PDB entry 7LT3 | electron microscopy, 4.60 A resolution (low resolution: residue-level contacts below are approximate; hydrogen-bond / salt-bridge calls are withheld) | chains G and X of the 20 polymer chains in the assembly

Chain G:
Name: DNA repair protein XRCC4
Organism: Homo sapiens
UniProt: Q13426 (XRCC4_HUMAN); residue numbers follow UniProt; this construct covers 1-336
Amino-acid sequence (336 residues; each row starts with the number of its first residue):
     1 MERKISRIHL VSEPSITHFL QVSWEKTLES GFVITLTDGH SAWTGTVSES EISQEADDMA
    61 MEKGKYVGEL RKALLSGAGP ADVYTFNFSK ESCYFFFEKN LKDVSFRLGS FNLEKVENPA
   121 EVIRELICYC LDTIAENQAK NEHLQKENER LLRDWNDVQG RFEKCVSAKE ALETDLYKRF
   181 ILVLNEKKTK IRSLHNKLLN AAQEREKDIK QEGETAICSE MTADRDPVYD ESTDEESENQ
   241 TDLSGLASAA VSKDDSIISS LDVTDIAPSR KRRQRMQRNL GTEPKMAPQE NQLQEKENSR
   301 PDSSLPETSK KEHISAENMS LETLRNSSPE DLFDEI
Disordered / not traced: 77-82, 202-336
Swiss-Prot annotation at these positions:
  - region: Phe180 to Gly213 (Interaction with LIG4)
  - motif: Arg270 to Arg275 (Nuclear localization signal)
  - site: Asp265, Ile266 (Cleavage)
  - modified residue: Ser53 (Phosphoserine), Ser193 (Phosphoserine), Tyr229 (Phosphotyrosine), Ser232 (Phosphoserine), Thr233 (Phosphothreonine), Ser237 (Phosphoserine), Ser256 (Phosphoserine), Ser260 (Phosphoserine), Ser303 (Phosphoserine), Ser304 (Phosphoserine), Ser315 (Phosphoserine), Ser320 (Phosphoserine), Thr323 (Phosphothreonine), Ser327 (Phosphoserine), Ser328 (Phosphoserine)
  - cross-link (Glycyl lysine isopeptide (Lys-Gly)): Lys210 (interchain with G-Cter in SUMO), Lys296 (interchain with G-Cter in ubiquitin)
What the authors report for this chain:
  - disease-associated variants - R275*: decreased binding to DNA-dependent protein kinase catalytic subunit (proposed by the authors, not directly observed)

Chain X:
Name: DNA ligase 4
Organism: Homo sapiens
Notes: EC 6.5.1.1
UniProt: P49917 (DNLI4_HUMAN); numbering as in UniProt (aligned over 1-911)
Amino-acid sequence (911 residues; each row starts with the number of its first residue):
     1 MAASQTSQTV ASHVPFADLC STLERIQKSK GRAEKIRHFR EFLDSWRKFH DALHKNHKDV
    61 TDSFYPAMRL ILPQLERERM AYGIKETMLA KLYIELLNLP RDGKDALKLL NYRTPTGTHG
   121 DAGDFAMIAY FVLKPRCLQK GSLTIQQVND LLDSIASNNS AKRKDLIKKS LLQLITQSSA
   181 LEQKWLIRMI IKDLKLGVSQ QTIFSVFHND AAELHNVTTD LEKVCRQLHD PSVGLSDISI
   241 TLFSAFKPML AAIADIEHIE KDMKHQSFYI ETKLDGERMQ MHKDGDVYKY FSRNGYNYTD
   301 QFGASPTEGS LTPFIHNAFK ADIQICILDG EMMAYNPNTQ TFMQKGTKFD IKRMVEDSDL
   361 QTCYCVFDVL MVNNKKLGHE TLRKRYEILS SIFTPIPGRI EIVQKTQAHT KNEVIDALNE
   421 AIDKREEGIM VKQPLSIYKP DKRGEGWLKI KPEYVSGLMD ELDILIVGGY WGKGSRGGMM
   481 SHFLCAVAEK PPPGEKPSVF HTLSRVGSGC TMKELYDLGL KLAKYWKPFH RKAPPSSILC
   541 GTEKPEVYIE PCNSVIVQIK AAEIVPSDMY KTGCTLRFPR IEKIRDDKEW HECMTLDDLE
   601 QLRGKASGKL ASKHLYIGGD DEPQEKKRKA APKMKKVIGI IEHLKAPNLT NVNKISNIFE
   661 DVEFCVMSGT DSQPKPDLEN RIAEFGGYIV QNPGPDTYCV IAGSENIRVK NIILSNKHDV
   721 VKPAWLLECF KTKSFVPWQP RFMIHMCPST KEHFAREYDC YGDSYFIDTD LNQLKEVFSG
   781 IKNSNEQTPE EMASLIADLE YRYSWDCSPL SMFRRHTVYL DSYAVINDLS TKNEGTRLAI
   841 KALELRFHGA KVVSCLAEGV SHVIIGEDHS RVADFKAFRR TFKRKFKILK ESWVTDSIDK
   901 CELQEENQYL I
Disordered / not traced: 1-655, 671-672
Swiss-Prot annotation at these positions:
  - region: Leu610 to Asp620 (Required for catalytic activity)
  - active site: Lys273 (N6-AMP-lysine intermediate)
  - binding site (ATP): Glu271, Thr272, Lys273, Leu274, Arg278, Glu331, Lys345, Phe367, Glu427, Lys432, Lys449, Lys451
  - binding site (Mg(2+)): Glu331, Glu427

Chain G / chain X interface:
Contacting residue pairs (42):
  Trp155(G) with Gly835(X); Ile840(X)
  Gln159(G) with Ile840(X)
  Phe162(G) with Leu843(X); Glu844(X)
  Glu163(G) with Leu843(X)
  Cys165(G) with Phe847(X)
  Val166(G) with Leu843(X); Arg846(X); Phe847(X)
  Lys169(G) with Leu810(X); Arg846(X); Phe847(X)
  Glu170(G) with Arg846(X)
  Glu173(G) with Arg814(X)
  Thr174(G) with Met792(X)
  Leu176(G) with Phe778(X)
  Tyr177(G) with Ile796(X); Leu799(X); Glu800(X); Trp805(X)
  Lys178(G) with Ser784(X); Asn785(X); Met792(X)
  Arg179(G) with Phe778(X); Ile781(X); Lys782(X); Asn783(X)
  Phe180(G) with Phe778(X)
  Ile181(G) with Leu799(X)
  Leu182(G) with Tyr761(X); Ile781(X)
  Val183(G) with Asp759(X); Tyr761(X); Asp763(X); Ile781(X)
  Glu186(G) with Asp759(X); Tyr761(X)
  Lys187(G) with Asp759(X); Asp763(X)
  Lys190(G) with Arg756(X); Tyr765(X)
Also at the interface, not in a pair above, chain G (23 interface residues in all): Asp175, Leu184
Also at the interface, not in a pair above, chain X (30 interface residues in all): Val777, Leu795, Thr836, Ala839, His848, Gly849

In short:
23 residues of chain G and 30 residues of chain X are in contact. From UniProt: active-site residue Lys273(X),
12 ATP-binding residues and Mg2+-binding residues Glu331(X) and Glu427(X) on chain X. From the paper: R275* of
chain G reduces binding to DNA-dependent protein kinase catalytic subunit.
Here chain G is DNA repair protein XRCC4 and chain X is DNA ligase 4, both from Homo sapiens. Entry 7LT3 (NHEJ
Long-range synaptic complex) was determined by electron microscopy together with 7LSY from the same study.
